PDB entry 1C70 | X-ray diffraction, 2.50 A resolution | chains A and B

== Chain A ==
Protein: Protein (protease)
Source organism: Human immunodeficiency virus 1
Notes: EC 3.4.23.-
Reference sequence: O92103 (O92103_9HIV1); residue numbers follow UniProt; this construct covers 1-99
Sequence (99 residues; each row starts with the number of its first residue):
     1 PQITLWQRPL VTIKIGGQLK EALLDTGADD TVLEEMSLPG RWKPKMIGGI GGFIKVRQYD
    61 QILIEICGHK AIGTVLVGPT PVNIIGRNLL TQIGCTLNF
Small-molecule neighbours: l-756,423 (L75; N-[2(R)-hydroxy-1(S)-indanyl]-2(R)-phenylmethyl-4(S)-hydroxy-5-[4-[2-benzofuranylmethyl]-2(S)-[tert-butylaminocarbonyl]-piperazinyl]-pentaneamide): Arg8, Leu23, Asp25, Gly27, Ala28, Asp29, Asp30, Val32, Ile47, Gly48, Gly49, Ile50, Pro81, Val82, Ile84

== Chain B ==
Protein: Protein (protease)
Source organism: Human immunodeficiency virus 1
Notes: EC 3.4.23.-
Reference sequence: O92103 (O92103_9HIV1); residues 201-299 here correspond to UniProt positions 1-99 (UniProt number = residue number - 200)
Sequence (99 residues; each row starts with the number of its first residue):
   201 PQITLWQRPL VTIKIGGQLK EALLDTGADD TVLEEMSLPG RWKPKMIGGI GGFIKVRQYD
   261 QILIEICGHK AIGTVLVGPT PVNIIGRNLL TQIGCTLNF
Small-molecule neighbours: l-756,423 (L75; N-[2(R)-hydroxy-1(S)-indanyl]-2(R)-phenylmethyl-4(S)-hydroxy-5-[4-[2-benzofuranylmethyl]-2(S)-[tert-butylaminocarbonyl]-piperazinyl]-pentaneamide): Leu223, Asp225, Gly227, Ala228, Asp229, Asp230, Val232, Ile247, Gly248, Gly249, Ile250, Ile254, Pro279, Thr280, Pro281, Val282, Ile284

== How chain A and chain B interact ==
Pairs across the interface (90):
  Pro1(A) with Leu297(B); Asn298(B); Phe299(B), hydrogen bond (backbone-backbone)
  Gln2(A) with Thr296(B); Leu297(B); Asn298(B), hydrogen bond
  Ile3(A) with Thr296(B); Leu297(B), hydrogen bond (backbone-backbone); Phe299(B), hydrophobic
  Thr4(A) with Thr296(B)
  Leu5(A) with Thr226(B); Arg287(B), hydrogen bond (backbone-side chain); Leu290(B), hydrophobic; Thr291(B); Cys295(B)
  Trp6(A) with Arg287(B), hydrogen bond (backbone-side chain); Thr291(B)
  Gln7(A) with Arg287(B)
  Arg8(A) with Asp229(B), salt bridge; Arg287(B)
  Pro9(A) with Thr226(B); Arg287(B)
  Leu24(A) with Thr226(B), hydrogen bond (backbone-side chain); Leu297(B), hydrophobic
  Asp25(A) with Asp225(B); Thr226(B); Gly227(B)
  Thr26(A) with Leu205(B); Pro209(B); Leu224(B), hydrogen bond (side chain-backbone); Asp225(B); Thr226(B), hydrogen bond (backbone-side chain); Leu297(B)
  Gly27(A) with Leu223(B); Asp225(B), hydrogen bond (backbone-side chain)
  Asp29(A) with Arg208(B)
  Gly49(A) with Ile250(B)
  Ile50(A) with Ile247(B); Gly248(B); Gly249(B); Ile250(B), hydrogen bond (backbone-backbone); Gly252(B); Ile254(B)
  Gly51(A) with Ile250(B), hydrogen bond (backbone-backbone); Gly251(B); Gly252(B), hydrogen bond (backbone-backbone)
  Gly52(A) with Ile250(B); Gly251(B), hydrogen bond (backbone-backbone)
  Ile54(A) with Ile250(B), hydrophobic
  Cys67(A) with Phe299(B), hydrophobic
  Thr80(A) with Ile250(B)
  Arg87(A) with Leu205(B), hydrogen bond (side chain-backbone); Trp206(B), hydrogen bond (side chain-backbone); Gln207(B), hydrogen bond (side chain-backbone); Arg208(B); Pro209(B)
  Leu90(A) with Leu205(B), hydrophobic
  Thr91(A) with Leu205(B); Trp206(B)
  Ile93(A) with Phe299(B)
  Gly94(A) with Asn298(B)
  Cys95(A) with Leu205(B); Leu297(B), hydrophobic; Asn298(B); Phe299(B), hydrophobic
  Thr96(A) with Gln202(B), hydrogen bond; Ile203(B); Thr204(B); Thr296(B); Leu297(B); Asn298(B), hydrogen bond (backbone-backbone)
  Leu97(A) with Pro201(B); Gln202(B); Ile203(B), hydrogen bond (backbone-backbone); Leu224(B), hydrophobic; Cys295(B), hydrophobic; Thr296(B)
  Asn98(A) with Pro201(B); Gln202(B); Gly294(B); Cys295(B); Thr296(B), hydrogen bond (backbone-backbone); Asn298(B), hydrogen bond
  Phe99(A) with Pro201(B), hydrogen bond (backbone-backbone); Ile203(B), hydrophobic; Cys267(B), hydrophobic; His269(B); Ile293(B); Gly294(B); Cys295(B), hydrophobic
Other interface residues (no listed pair), chain A (37 interface residues in all): Leu23, Ile47, Gly48, His69, Pro81, Gln92
Other interface residues (no listed pair), chain B (36 interface residues in all): Phe253, Ile284

== Overview ==
Chain A and chain B form an interface of 37 and 36 residues respectively, with 22 hydrogen bonds and 1 salt
bridge. Among the polar pairs are Arg8(A)-Asp229(B), Gln2(A)-Asn298(B) and Leu5(A)-Arg287(B). L-756,423 is
bound between chain A and chain B.
Chain A and chain B are both Protein (protease) (Human immunodeficiency virus 1); the structure, Alternate
binding site for the P1-P3 group of a class of potent HIV-1 protease inhibitors as ..., was determined by
X-ray diffraction, deposited together with 1C6X, 1C6Y and 1C6Z.
